PDB entry 8FXR | electron microscopy, 4.50 A resolution (low resolution: residue-level contacts below are approximate; hydrogen-bond / salt-bridge calls are withheld) | chains e1 and r1 of the 202 polymer chains in the assembly

[Chain e1]
Molecule: Linking protein 2, gp128
Organism: Agrobacterium phage Milano
Chain sequence (38 residues; numbered 1 to 38; the number before each row is that of its first residue):
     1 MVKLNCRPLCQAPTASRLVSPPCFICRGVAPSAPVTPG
Not modelled in the structure: 29-38

[Chain r1]
Molecule: Major capsid protein, gp9
Organism: Agrobacterium phage Milano
UniProtKB: A0A482MFS6 (A0A482MFS6_9CAUD); residues 1-465 here = UniProt positions 1-465
Chain sequence (465 residues; numbered 1 to 465; the number before each row is that of its first residue):
     1 MANKESELNGLDDIHSDIEKLSAHVEKFSDGMDEKYKELTARFDGVKGDN
    51 DAIRKAVADATKEYAELSAKHQFFTEELAAMKARLDTPIMRSQAELDDHD
   101 RKTAIQLQRNMHEFRGGDPKEFVADESNLVDLKAYRSAVRKMLKVGIESK
   151 ERVIASMTDVERKAFEASTIGPAFFTPQVLALEVDCNIECASLLDLYGQI
   201 EVSRSTFTYMKIADYGQLGEYTCDAKCDAEFGEPGNIRHLEGKTYDYRGV
   251 FCFNRKNLQEANYDFLSFMIGAAQRSHRINRNQALMIGKGVNEPKGWLTE
   301 NCFPVFQTLPVDVNGTSTPAFLAQDWRRFVTSFPAEYGEARSVMHQNVFG
   351 YLAAMVDANGRFLFGDGDLTFTPDLVRERIRISNCLPDPTEGNTKGGTGQ
   401 DAFAAGSFVAAQAAWKTAFYAVEKRPMFFEQYEGGSSAWCVKYQFGAEDG
   451 GFVGCCEHGRILQIG
Not modelled in the structure: 1-173, 465
Disulfide bonds: Cys-302/Cys-456

[How chain e1 and chain r1 interact]
Contacting residue pairs (28):
  Ser-16(e1) / Thr-394(r1)
  Arg-17(e1) / Thr-394(r1)
  Arg-17(e1) / Asp-401(r1)
  Leu-18(e1) / Asn-393(r1)
  Val-19(e1) / Thr-394(r1)
  Val-19(e1) / Lys-395(r1)
  Val-19(e1) / Gly-396(r1)
  Ser-20(e1) / Ala-354(r1)
  Pro-21(e1) / Tyr-351(r1)
  Pro-21(e1) / Ala-354(r1)
  Pro-21(e1) / Val-356(r1)
  Pro-22(e1) / Val-356(r1)
  Pro-22(e1) / Gly-396(r1)
  Pro-22(e1) / Thr-398(r1)
  Cys-23(e1) / Val-356(r1)
  Cys-23(e1) / Asp-357(r1)
  Phe-24(e1) / Ala-320(r1)
  Phe-24(e1) / Leu-322(r1)
  Ile-25(e1) / Leu-322(r1)
  Ile-25(e1) / Ala-358(r1)
  Cys-26(e1) / Val-311(r1)
  Arg-27(e1) / Thr-308(r1)
  Arg-27(e1) / Leu-309(r1)
  Arg-27(e1) / Pro-310(r1)
  Arg-27(e1) / Val-311(r1)
  Arg-27(e1) / Leu-322(r1)
  Arg-27(e1) / Gln-324(r1)
  Arg-27(e1) / Asp-325(r1)
Interface residues without a listed pair, chain r1 (20 interface residues in all): Met-355

[Summary]
The interface between chain e1 and chain r1 involves 12 residues on one side and 20 on the other.
Here chain e1 is Linking protein 2, gp128 and chain r1 is Major capsid protein, gp9, both from Agrobacterium
phage Milano. Entry 8FXR (Structure of neck with portal vertex of capsid of Agrobacterium phage Milano) was
determined by electron microscopy (same publication as 8FWE, 8FWG, 8FWM and 8FXP).
